PDB entry 7QT0 | X-ray diffraction, 2.07 A resolution | chains D and H of the 12 polymer chains in the assembly

Chain D (and H):
Protein: Antibody light chain
From: Mus musculus
Notes: antibody fragment or engineered binder; chain H of this document is another copy of the same molecule, construct and numbering; everything in this record applies to it too
Chain sequence (214 residues; row label = number of the first residue in the row):
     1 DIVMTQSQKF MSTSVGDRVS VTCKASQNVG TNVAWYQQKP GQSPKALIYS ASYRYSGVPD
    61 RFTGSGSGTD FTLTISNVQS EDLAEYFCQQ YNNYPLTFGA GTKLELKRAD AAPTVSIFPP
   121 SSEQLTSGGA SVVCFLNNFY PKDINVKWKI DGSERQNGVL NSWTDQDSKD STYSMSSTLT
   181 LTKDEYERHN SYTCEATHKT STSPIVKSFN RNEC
Unresolved in the structure: 213-214
Cystine bridges: C23-C88, C134-C194
Small-molecule neighbours: FD0 (2-[2-[2-[2-[[5-oxidanylidene-5-[2-[4-[phenyl(propanoyl)amino]piperidin-1-yl]ethylamino]pentanoyl]amino]ethanoylamino]ethanoylamino]ethanoylamino]ethanoic acid): Y36, A46, Y49, Y55, Q89, Y91, L96, F98

How chain D and chain H interact:
Residue-residue contacts (9):
  N32(D) - S153(H)
  N92(D) - G152(H)  hydrogen bond (side chain-backbone)
  N92(D) - S153(H)
  N92(D) - E154(H)  hydrogen bond (backbone-backbone)
  N93(D) - K149(H)
  N93(D) - E154(H)
  Y94(D) - E154(H)  hydrogen bond (backbone-side chain)
  Y94(D) - Q156(H)
  Y94(D) - N157(H)

Overview:
4 residues of chain D and 6 residues of chain H are in contact; the contacts include 3 hydrogen bonds. Among
the polar pairs are N92(D)-G152(H), Y94(D)-E154(H) and N92(D)-E154(H). Ligands of chain D: compound FD0.
Both chains are Antibody light chain (Mus musculus). Entry 7QT0 (Antibody FenAb136 - fentanyl complex) was
determined by X-ray diffraction together with 7QT2, 7QT3 and 7QT4 from the same study.
